6RE0 - chains R and S of the 31 polymer chains in the assembly; structure by electron microscopy, 3.60 A resolution.

== Chain R ==
Name: Mitochondrial ATP synthase subunit delta
Organism: Polytomella sp. Pringsheim 198.80
UniProtKB: D7P7X6 (D7P7X6_9CHLO); residue numbers follow UniProt; this construct covers 1-199
Amino-acid sequence (199 residues; numbered 1 to 199; the number before each row is that of its first residue):
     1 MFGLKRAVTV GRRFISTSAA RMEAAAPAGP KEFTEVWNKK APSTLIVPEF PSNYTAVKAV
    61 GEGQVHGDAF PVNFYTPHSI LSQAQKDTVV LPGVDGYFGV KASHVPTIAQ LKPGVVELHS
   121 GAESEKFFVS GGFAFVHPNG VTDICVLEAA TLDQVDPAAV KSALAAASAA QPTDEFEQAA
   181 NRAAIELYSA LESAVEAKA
Not modelled in the structure: 1-22

== Chain S ==
Name: ATP synthase gamma chain, mitochondrial
Organism: Polytomella sp. Pringsheim 198.80
UniProtKB: Q4LDE7 (Q4LDE7_9CHLO); residue numbers follow UniProt; this construct covers 1-317
Amino-acid sequence (317 residues; numbered 1 to 317; the number before each row is that of its first residue):
     1 MALRKAVLSL GLSQGVAAEA VLGSGMFNAV QHESVRYASN QAVKQRIRAI KNIGKITKAM
    61 KMVAASKMKN AQIAVEQSRG LVDPFVRLFG DFPAVNSNKS VVVAVTSDKG LCGGLNSNIT
   121 KYTRATLATT ESEGKDVVVV SIGDKGRSQL TRIESQRYQL AIADTYKVRV TFGQASLIVE
   181 ELIKHNPQSY QILFNKFRSA ISFKPTVATI LSPDLLEKQL EDVTGNSLDA YDIEASHERS
   241 DVLRDLTEFH LGVTLYNAML ENNCSEHASR MSAMENSTKS AGEMLGKLTL DYNRKRQATI
   301 TTELIEIIAG ASALMDE
Not modelled in the structure: 1-38, 316-317

== Interface between chain R and chain S ==
Residue-residue contacts (99):
  Glu23(R) with Asp222(S); Val223(S); Thr224(S), hydrogen bond (side chain-backbone); Gly225(S)
  Ala26(R) with Asn96(S); Leu220(S)
  Ala28(R) with Phe92(S); Ala94(S)
  Gly29(R) with Asp91(S); Pro93(S)
  Pro30(R) with Asp91(S)
  Phe33(R) with Pro93(S), hydrophobic; Thr126(S); Thr129(S)
  Val36(R) with Thr129(S)
  Trp37(R) with Ala125(S); Thr126(S); Thr129(S)
  Lys40(R) with Ala128(S); Thr129(S)
  Ala41(R) with Ala125(S), hydrophobic
  Pro42(R) with Arg124(S)
  Leu45(R) with Lys121(S)
  Ile46(R) with Tyr122(S), hydrogen bond (backbone-side chain)
  Pro48(R) with Tyr122(S), hydrophobic; Thr126(S); Pro205(S)
  Glu49(R) with Lys204(S); Pro205(S), hydrogen bond (backbone-backbone); Thr206(S); Val207(S), hydrogen bond (backbone-backbone)
  Phe50(R) with Asp91(S); Val207(S), hydrophobic
  Pro51(R) with Asp91(S); Val207(S)
  Ser52(R) with Val86(S); Asp91(S)
  Tyr54(R) with Lys196(S); Arg198(S); Lys204(S); Thr206(S)
  Thr55(R) with Asp83(S); Val86(S)
  Val57(R) with Asp83(S); Arg87(S)
  Ala59(R) with Arg87(S); Tyr231(S)
  Asn73(R) with Arg87(S), hydrogen bond
  Tyr75(R) with Gly80(S); Leu81(S), hydrophobic; Pro84(S); Arg87(S)
  Thr76(R) with Leu81(S)
  Pro77(R) with Gln77(S); Ser78(S), hydrogen bond (backbone-side chain); Leu81(S); Phe172(S), hydrophobic; Tyr256(S), hydrophobic
  Ser79(R) with Gln77(S)
  Ile80(R) with Glu76(S); Gln77(S), hydrogen bond (backbone-side chain)
  Gly93(R) with Glu234(S)
  Val94(R) with Glu234(S); Ala235(S); Ser236(S)
  Asp95(R) with Glu234(S)
  Phe98(R) with Glu234(S)
  Pro106(R) with Ala230(S); Tyr231(S); Asp232(S), hydrogen bond (backbone-backbone)
  Thr107(R) with Asp232(S)
  Ile108(R) with Leu228(S), hydrophobic; Tyr231(S), hydrophobic; Asp232(S), hydrogen bond (backbone-backbone); Ile233(S); Glu234(S), hydrogen bond (backbone-backbone); Val242(S), hydrophobic
  Ala109(R) with Glu234(S)
  Gln110(R) with Glu234(S); Ala235(S)
  Phe133(R) with Val242(S), hydrophobic; Asp245(S); Leu246(S), hydrophobic; Phe249(S), hydrophobic
  Phe135(R) with Leu88(S), hydrophobic; Leu246(S), hydrophobic
  Val136(R) with Tyr231(S)
  His137(R) with Arg87(S); Leu88(S); Tyr231(S)
  Pro138(R) with Tyr231(S)
  Val141(R) with Arg87(S)
  Asp143(R) with Pro84(S); Arg87(S), salt bridge
  Cys145(R) with Leu81(S), hydrophobic; Pro84(S), hydrophobic; Phe249(S)
  Leu147(R) with Phe172(S), hydrophobic; Phe249(S), hydrophobic
Other interface residues (no listed pair), chain R (52 interface residues in all): Val47, Ala56, Lys58, His78, Gly96, Val105
Other interface residues (no listed pair), chain S (50 interface residues in all): Val82, Val95, Ser132

== In short ==
Chain R and chain S form an interface of 52 and 50 residues respectively, with 10 hydrogen bonds and 1 salt
bridge. Among the polar pairs are Asp143(R)-Arg87(S), Glu23(R)-Thr224(S) and Ile46(R)-Tyr122(S).
Here chain R is Mitochondrial ATP synthase subunit delta and chain S is ATP synthase gamma chain,
mitochondrial, both from Polytomella sp. Pringsheim 198.80. Entry 6RE0 (Cryo-EM structure of Polytomella F-ATP
synthase, Rotary substate 2A, monomer-masked refinement) was determined by electron microscopy (same
publication as 6RD4, 6RD5, 6RD6, 6RD7, 6RD8, 6RD9 and 46 further entries).
